PDB entry 3WAT | X-ray diffraction, 1.60 A resolution | chains A and B

Chain A (and B):
Protein: 4-O-beta-D-mannosyl-D-glucose phosphorylase
Source organism: Bacteroides fragilis
Notes: EC 2.4.1.281; chain B of this document is another copy of the same molecule, construct and numbering; everything in this record applies to it too
UniProt: Q5LH68 (MGP_BACFN); numbering as in UniProt (aligned over 1-390)
Amino-acid sequence (390 residues; each row starts with the number of its first residue):
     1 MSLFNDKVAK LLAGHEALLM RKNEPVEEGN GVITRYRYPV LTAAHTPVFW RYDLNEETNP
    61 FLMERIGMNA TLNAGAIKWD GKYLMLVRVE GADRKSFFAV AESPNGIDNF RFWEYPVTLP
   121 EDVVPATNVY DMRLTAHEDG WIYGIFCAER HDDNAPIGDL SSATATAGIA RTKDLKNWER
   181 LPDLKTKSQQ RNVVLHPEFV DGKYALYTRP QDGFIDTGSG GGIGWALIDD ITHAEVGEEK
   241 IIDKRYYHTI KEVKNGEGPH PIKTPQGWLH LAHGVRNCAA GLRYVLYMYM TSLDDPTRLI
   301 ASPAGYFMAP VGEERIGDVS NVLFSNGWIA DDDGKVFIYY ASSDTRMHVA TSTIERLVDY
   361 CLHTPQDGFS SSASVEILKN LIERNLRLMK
Unresolved in the structure: 1
Ligand contacts:
  - beta-D-glucopyranose (BGC): Arg88, Arg94, Asn128, Tyr130, Glu149, Arg191, Phe214, Ile215, His248, Arg276, Asp344
  - beta-D-mannopyranose (BMA): Asn73, Arg88, Tyr130, Asp131, Arg191, Ala279, Tyr284, Val319, Val322, Phe324, Asp344

Chain A / chain B interface:
Residue-residue contacts (9; chain A residue first):
  Ala9(A) with Met20(B)
  Lys10(A) with Met20(B)
  Ala13(A) with Met20(B), hydrophobic
  Ala17(A) with Ala17(B), hydrophobic
  Met20(A) with Ala9(B); Lys10(B), hydrogen bond (backbone-side chain); Ala13(B), hydrophobic
  Arg21(A) with Lys10(B)
  Lys22(A) with Lys10(B)
Also at the interface, not in a pair above, chain A (10 interface residues in all): Asp6, Glu16, Pro104
Also at the interface, not in a pair above, chain B (9 interface residues in all): Asp6, Glu16, Lys22, Pro104

Summary:
Chain A and chain B form an interface of 10 and 9 residues respectively; the contacts include 1 hydrogen bond.
The hydrogen-bonded pair is Met20(A)-Lys10(B). Ligands of chain A: beta-D-glucopyranose and
beta-D-mannopyranose.
Both chains are 4-O-beta-D-mannosyl-D-glucose phosphorylase (Bacteroides fragilis). Entry 3WAT (Crystal
structure of 4-O-beta-D-mannosyl-D-glucose phosphorylase MGP complexed with Man+Glc) was determined by X-ray
diffraction (same publication as 3WAU and 4KMI).
